Entry 6HIW (electron microscopy, 3.37 A resolution); this record covers chains Da and CA of the 63 polymer chains in the assembly.

== Chain Da ==
Name: mS74
From: Trypanosoma brucei brucei
Sequence (64 residues; numbered 1 to 64; the number before each row is that of its first residue):
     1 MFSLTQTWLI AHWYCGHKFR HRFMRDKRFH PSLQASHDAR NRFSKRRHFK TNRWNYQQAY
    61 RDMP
Not modelled in the structure: 1-9

== Chain CA ==
Molecule: 9S rRNA
From: Trypanosoma brucei brucei
Sequence (621 nucleotides; row label = number of the first residue in the row):
     1 UAAAUUAUGG UCAAUUGUUA GUAUUCAUAU UAAUUUUUUU AAAUGUUUUA UCAUUUUAUA
    61 AAGGUUUAUU UUUGAAAGAU UUUUUGUAUA AAAUUUUAGG AAUAGUUAAU AAUAAUUUAU
   121 AAUUUUGAUU AGAUUGUUUU GUUAAUGCUA UUAGAUGGGU GUGGAAAAAU AAAAAAAAUA
   181 AUUAAUAUAU AUCAAUAAUA AAUUAAAUUA AUCUAUUAGU CAGAAAUGGA UGCCAGCCGU
   241 UGCGGUAAUU UCUAUGCUUU UAAAUAUUAU ACAAUUAUCA UAUUAAAUUG UUAAGUGUUG
   301 AUUUAACCAA UAAAAAUAUA AAUAAUUUUU AUUUGUUUUU AAACACCAUU AGGUAUAUGC
   361 AAAUAUAAAA UUAUAGUAAU UAUAAAUUAU AUUAUAUUAU AUUUAUUCAU AUAAUUAAUA
   421 GGAUAAUAUU UGUAGUUUUU GAUACCAUGA UAAGGAUUAU AAAUUGAAAG UGUUAAUAUC
   481 AUAAUCAAAA UUUAUUAUUU AUAUUAAAUA UGUAUGUGUA GAUAAAAUAA GAAAUUAAAA
   541 AGGUAUUGUU GCCCACCAAU UUUUAUAAUA AAAAUAACGU GCAGUAAUUA AUAUAUUUAU
   601 AAAAAUAUAU UUUUUUUUUU U
Construct notes: conflict U298 (C2839 in 343546), U473 (G3014 in 343546); insertion (614-621)
Metal / ion sites: Mg2+ site 1 near A27 (its only coordinating residue here); Mg2+ site 2: A60, A61, A155; Mg2+ site 3 near U65 (its only coordinating residue here); Mg2+ site 4 near A68 (its only coordinating residue here); Mg2+ site 5 near A76 (its only coordinating residue here); Mg2+ site 6: A224, A225; Mg2+ site 7 near U231 (its only coordinating residue here); Mg2+ site 8: U281, A367; Mg2+ site 9 near U339 (its only coordinating residue here); Mg2+ site 10 near A385 (its only coordinating residue here); Mg2+ site 11: A386, U387; Mg2+ site 12 near A541 (its only coordinating residue here); 5 more Mg2+ sites not listed
Residues lining bound ligands:
  - spermidine (SPD), molecule 1: A27, U28, G239, A266, U267, U268
  - spermidine (SPD), molecule 2: A218, U259, U261, A262, A263, A264
  - spermidine (SPD), molecule 3: U398, A399, U457, U458, A459
  - spermidine (SPD), molecule 4: A452, A453, G454, G466, A467, A468, A469, G470
  - spermine (SPM): U66, U67, U95, U96, U97, U125, U126, G127, A128, U129

== How chain Da and chain CA interact ==
Pairs across the interface (81):
  Ile10(Da) with C148(CA), hydrogen bond to the sugar; U149(CA), phosphate contact; U270(CA), hydrogen bond to the phosphate
  Ala11(Da) with U149(CA), hydrogen bond to the phosphate; A269(CA), phosphate contact; U270(CA), hydrogen bond to the phosphate
  His12(Da) with U268(CA), hydrogen bond to the phosphate; A269(CA), salt bridge to the phosphate
  Trp13(Da) with U149(CA), phosphate contact; A150(CA), phosphate contact; U268(CA), sugar contact; A269(CA), sugar contact
  Tyr14(Da) with U149(CA), phosphate contact; A150(CA), hydrogen bond to the phosphate
  Cys15(Da) with A98(CA), phosphate contact
  Gly16(Da) with A375(CA), base contact
  His17(Da) with A373(CA), hydrogen bond to the base; A375(CA), sugar contact; G376(CA), sugar contact
  Lys18(Da) with A370(CA), base contact; U371(CA), hydrogen bond to the base; U372(CA), hydrogen bond to the base; A373(CA), base contact
  Phe19(Da) with U25(CA), base contact; C26(CA), base contact; A369(CA), sugar contact; A370(CA), phosphate contact
  Arg20(Da) with A369(CA), salt bridge to the phosphate; A370(CA), salt bridge to the phosphate; U371(CA), salt bridge to the phosphate
  His21(Da) with A375(CA), stacking on the base
  Arg22(Da) with C148(CA), phosphate contact; U149(CA), salt bridge to the phosphate
  Phe23(Da) with U25(CA), base contact; A369(CA), stacking on the base
  Met24(Da) with A375(CA), base contact
  Arg25(Da) with U96(CA), hydrogen bond to the phosphate; U97(CA), salt bridge to the phosphate
  Lys27(Da) with A367(CA), hydrogen bond to the phosphate; A368(CA), salt bridge to the phosphate
  Arg28(Da) with U97(CA), salt bridge to the phosphate; G100(CA), hydrogen bond to the base
  Phe29(Da) with U96(CA), sugar contact
  Ala35(Da) with U126(CA), sugar contact
  His37(Da) with U126(CA), base contact; U327(CA), stacking on the base
  Arg40(Da) with U125(CA), hydrogen bond to the sugar; U126(CA), salt bridge to the phosphate; U330(CA), salt bridge to the phosphate
  Asn41(Da) with U125(CA), hydrogen bond to the sugar; U126(CA), hydrogen bond to the phosphate; G127(CA), base contact; U330(CA), phosphate contact
  Arg42(Da) with G127(CA), base contact
  Phe43(Da) with G100(CA), base contact; G127(CA), hydrogen bond to the base
  Ser44(Da) with G100(CA), hydrogen bond to the sugar; G127(CA), hydrogen bond to the base
  Lys45(Da) with U329(CA), base contact
  Arg46(Da) with U281(CA), hydrogen bond to the sugar; A362(CA), hydrogen bond to the base
  Arg47(Da) with G100(CA), salt bridge to the phosphate; A101(CA), phosphate contact
  His48(Da) with U125(CA), base contact; U330(CA), sugar contact
  Phe49(Da) with U332(CA), base contact; U333(CA), base contact; A362(CA), sugar contact
  Lys50(Da) with A331(CA), hydrogen bond to the phosphate; A361(CA), phosphate contact; A362(CA), salt bridge to the phosphate
  Thr51(Da) with A331(CA), hydrogen bond to the phosphate
  Asn52(Da) with U330(CA), hydrogen bond to the sugar; A331(CA), hydrogen bond to the phosphate
  Arg53(Da) with A331(CA), hydrogen bond to the phosphate; U332(CA), phosphate contact; U333(CA), salt bridge to the phosphate; C360(CA), salt bridge to the phosphate; A361(CA), salt bridge to the phosphate
  Trp54(Da) with C360(CA), hydrogen bond to the phosphate; A361(CA), phosphate contact
Interface residues without a listed pair, chain Da (38 interface residues in all): Ser36, Asp38
Interface residues without a listed pair, chain CA (36 interface residues in all): G99

== In short ==
38 residues of chain Da and 36 residues of chain CA are in contact, with 26 hydrogen bonds, 15 salt bridges
and 3 aromatic stacking contacts. Among the polar pairs are His17(Da)-A373(CA), Lys18(Da)-U371(CA) and
Lys18(Da)-U372(CA). Chain CA binds 4 copies of spermidine and spermine.
Here chain Da is mS74 and chain CA is 9S rRNA, both from Trypanosoma brucei brucei. Entry 6HIW (Cryo-EM
structure of the Trypanosoma brucei mitochondrial ribosome - This entry contains the complete small
mitoribosomal ...) was determined by electron microscopy, deposited together with 6HIV, 6HIX, 6HIY and 6HIZ.
